PDB entry 7TYR | electron microscopy, 3.33 A resolution | chains A and C

Chain A:
Name: DNA-dependent protein kinase catalytic subunit
Organism: Homo sapiens
Notes: EC 2.7.11.1
Reference sequence: P78527 (PRKDC_HUMAN); residues 1-4128 here = UniProt positions 1-4128
Amino-acid sequence (4128 residues; numbered 1 to 4128; the number before each row is that of its first residue):
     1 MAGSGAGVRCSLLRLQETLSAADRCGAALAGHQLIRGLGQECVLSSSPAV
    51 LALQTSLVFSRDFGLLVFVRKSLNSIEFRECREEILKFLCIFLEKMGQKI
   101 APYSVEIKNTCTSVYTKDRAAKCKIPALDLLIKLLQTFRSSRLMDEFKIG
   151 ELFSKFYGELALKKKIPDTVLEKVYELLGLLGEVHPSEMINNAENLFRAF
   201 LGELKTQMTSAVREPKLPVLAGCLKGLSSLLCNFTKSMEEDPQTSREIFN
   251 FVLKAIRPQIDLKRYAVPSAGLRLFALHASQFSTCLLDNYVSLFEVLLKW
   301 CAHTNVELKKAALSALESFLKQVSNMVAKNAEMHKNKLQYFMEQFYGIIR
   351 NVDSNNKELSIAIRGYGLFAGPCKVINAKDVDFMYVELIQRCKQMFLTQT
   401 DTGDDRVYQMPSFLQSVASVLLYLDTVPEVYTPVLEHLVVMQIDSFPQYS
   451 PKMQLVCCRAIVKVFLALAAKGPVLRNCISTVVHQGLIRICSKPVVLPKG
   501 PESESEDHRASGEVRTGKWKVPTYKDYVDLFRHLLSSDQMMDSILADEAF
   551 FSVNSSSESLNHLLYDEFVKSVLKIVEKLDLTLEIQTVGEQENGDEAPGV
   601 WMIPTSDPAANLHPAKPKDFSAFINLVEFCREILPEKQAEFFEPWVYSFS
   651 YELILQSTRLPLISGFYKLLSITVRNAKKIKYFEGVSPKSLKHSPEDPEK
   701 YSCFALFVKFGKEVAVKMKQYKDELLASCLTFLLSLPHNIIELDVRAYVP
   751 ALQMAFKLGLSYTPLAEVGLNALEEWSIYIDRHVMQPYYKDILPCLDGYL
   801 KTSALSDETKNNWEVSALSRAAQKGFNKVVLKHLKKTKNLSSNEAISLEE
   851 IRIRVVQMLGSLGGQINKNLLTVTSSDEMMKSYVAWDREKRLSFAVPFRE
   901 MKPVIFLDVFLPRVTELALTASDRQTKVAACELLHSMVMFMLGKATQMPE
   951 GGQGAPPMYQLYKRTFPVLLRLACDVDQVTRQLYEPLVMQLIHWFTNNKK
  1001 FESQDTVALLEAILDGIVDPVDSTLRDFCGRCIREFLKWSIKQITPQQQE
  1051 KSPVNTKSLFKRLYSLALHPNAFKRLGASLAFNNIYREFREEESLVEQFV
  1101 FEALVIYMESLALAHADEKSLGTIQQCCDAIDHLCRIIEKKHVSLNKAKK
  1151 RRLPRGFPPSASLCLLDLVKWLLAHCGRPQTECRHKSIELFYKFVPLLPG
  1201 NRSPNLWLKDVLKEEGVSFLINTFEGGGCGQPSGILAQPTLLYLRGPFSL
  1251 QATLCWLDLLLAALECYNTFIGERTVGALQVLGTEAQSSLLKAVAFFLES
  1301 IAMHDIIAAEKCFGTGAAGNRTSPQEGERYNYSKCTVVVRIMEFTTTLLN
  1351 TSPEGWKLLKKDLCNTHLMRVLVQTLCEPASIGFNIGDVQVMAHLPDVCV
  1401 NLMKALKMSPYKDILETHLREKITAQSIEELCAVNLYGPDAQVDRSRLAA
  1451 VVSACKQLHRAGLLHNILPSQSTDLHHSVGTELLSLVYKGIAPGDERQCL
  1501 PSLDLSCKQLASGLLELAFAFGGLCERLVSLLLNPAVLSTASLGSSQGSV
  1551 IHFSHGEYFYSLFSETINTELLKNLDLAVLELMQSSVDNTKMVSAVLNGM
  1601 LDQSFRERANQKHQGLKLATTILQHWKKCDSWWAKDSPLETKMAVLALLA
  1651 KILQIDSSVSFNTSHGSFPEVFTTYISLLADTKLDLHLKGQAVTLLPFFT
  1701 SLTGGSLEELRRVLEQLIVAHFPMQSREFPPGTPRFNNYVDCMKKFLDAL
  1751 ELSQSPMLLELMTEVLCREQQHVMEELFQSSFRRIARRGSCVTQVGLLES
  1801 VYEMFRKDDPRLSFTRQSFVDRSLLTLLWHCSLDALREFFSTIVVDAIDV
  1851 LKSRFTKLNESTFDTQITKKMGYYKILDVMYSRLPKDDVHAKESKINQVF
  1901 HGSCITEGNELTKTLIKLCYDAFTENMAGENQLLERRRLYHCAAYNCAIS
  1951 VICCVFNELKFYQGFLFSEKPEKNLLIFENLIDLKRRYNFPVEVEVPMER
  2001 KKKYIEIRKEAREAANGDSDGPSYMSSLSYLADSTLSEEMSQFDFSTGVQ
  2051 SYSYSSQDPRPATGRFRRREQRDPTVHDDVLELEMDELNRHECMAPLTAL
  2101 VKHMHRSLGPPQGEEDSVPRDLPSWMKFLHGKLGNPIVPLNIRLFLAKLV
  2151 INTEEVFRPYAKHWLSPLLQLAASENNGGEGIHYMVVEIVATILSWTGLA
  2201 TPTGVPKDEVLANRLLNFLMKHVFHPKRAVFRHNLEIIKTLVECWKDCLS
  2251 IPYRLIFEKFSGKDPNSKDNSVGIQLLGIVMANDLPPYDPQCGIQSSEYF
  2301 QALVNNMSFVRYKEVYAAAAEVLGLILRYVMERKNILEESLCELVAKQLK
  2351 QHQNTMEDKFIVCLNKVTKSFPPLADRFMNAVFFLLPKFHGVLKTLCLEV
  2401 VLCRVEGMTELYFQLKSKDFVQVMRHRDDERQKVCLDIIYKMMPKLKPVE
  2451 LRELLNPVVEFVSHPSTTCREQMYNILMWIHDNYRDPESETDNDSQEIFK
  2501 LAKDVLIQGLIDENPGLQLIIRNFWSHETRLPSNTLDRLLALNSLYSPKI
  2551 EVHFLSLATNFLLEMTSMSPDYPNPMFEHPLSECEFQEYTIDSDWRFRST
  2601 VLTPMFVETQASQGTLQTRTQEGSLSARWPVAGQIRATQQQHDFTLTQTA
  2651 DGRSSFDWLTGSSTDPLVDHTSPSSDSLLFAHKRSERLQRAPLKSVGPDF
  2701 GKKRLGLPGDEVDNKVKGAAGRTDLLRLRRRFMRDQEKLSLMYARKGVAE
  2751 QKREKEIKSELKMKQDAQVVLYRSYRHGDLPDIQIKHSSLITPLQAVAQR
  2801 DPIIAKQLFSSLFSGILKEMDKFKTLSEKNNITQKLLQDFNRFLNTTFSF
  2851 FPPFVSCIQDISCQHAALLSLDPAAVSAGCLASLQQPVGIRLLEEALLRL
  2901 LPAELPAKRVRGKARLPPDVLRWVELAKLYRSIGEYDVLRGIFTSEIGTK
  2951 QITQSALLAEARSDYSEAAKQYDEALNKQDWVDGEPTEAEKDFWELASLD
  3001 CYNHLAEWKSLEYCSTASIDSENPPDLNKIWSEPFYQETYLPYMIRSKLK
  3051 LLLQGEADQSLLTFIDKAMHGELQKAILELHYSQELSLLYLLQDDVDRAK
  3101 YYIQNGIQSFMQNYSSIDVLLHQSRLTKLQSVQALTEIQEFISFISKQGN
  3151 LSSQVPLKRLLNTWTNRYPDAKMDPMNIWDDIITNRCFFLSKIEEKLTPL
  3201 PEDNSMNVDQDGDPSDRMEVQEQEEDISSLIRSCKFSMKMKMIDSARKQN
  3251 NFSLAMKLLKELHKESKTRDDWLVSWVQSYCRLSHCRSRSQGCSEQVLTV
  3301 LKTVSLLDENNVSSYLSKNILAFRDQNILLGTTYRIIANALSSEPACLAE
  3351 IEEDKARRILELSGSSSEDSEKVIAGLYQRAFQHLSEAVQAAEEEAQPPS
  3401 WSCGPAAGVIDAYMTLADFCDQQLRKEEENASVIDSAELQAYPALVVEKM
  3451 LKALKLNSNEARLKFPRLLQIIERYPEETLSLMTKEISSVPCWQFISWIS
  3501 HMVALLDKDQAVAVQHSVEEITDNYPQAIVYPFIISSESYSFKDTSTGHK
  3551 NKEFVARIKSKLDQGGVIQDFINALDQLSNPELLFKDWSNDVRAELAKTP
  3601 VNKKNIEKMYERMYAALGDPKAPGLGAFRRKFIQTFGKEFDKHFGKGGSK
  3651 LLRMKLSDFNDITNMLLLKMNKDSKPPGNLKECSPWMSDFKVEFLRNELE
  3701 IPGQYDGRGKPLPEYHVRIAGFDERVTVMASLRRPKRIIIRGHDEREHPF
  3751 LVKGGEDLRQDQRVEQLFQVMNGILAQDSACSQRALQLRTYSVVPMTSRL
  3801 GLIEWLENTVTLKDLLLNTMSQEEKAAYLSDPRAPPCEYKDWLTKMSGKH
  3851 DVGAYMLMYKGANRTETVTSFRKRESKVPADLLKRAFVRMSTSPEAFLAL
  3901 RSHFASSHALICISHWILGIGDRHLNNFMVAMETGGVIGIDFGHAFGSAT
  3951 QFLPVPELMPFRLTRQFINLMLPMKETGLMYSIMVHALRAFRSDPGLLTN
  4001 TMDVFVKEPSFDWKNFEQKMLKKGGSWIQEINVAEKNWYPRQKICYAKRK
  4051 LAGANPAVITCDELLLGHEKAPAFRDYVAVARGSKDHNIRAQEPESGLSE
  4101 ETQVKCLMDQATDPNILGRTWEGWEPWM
Unresolved in the structure: 806-844, 1992-2015, 2071-2079, 2609-2759
Disulfide bonds: C1942-C2093
Swiss-Prot annotation at these positions:
  - region: L1503 to L1538 (Interaction with C1D), E2737 to Q2765 (May split the end of the DNA molecule, with the two strands separating around the region), V3728 to R3734 (G-loop), G3919 to N3927 (Catalytic loop), G3939 to T3964 (Activation loop)
  - site: D2020, G2021 (Cleavage)
  - modified residue: K117 (N6-acetyllysine), S511 (Phosphoserine), S687 (Phosphoserine), K828 (N6-acetyllysine), S841 (Phosphoserine), S893 (Phosphoserine), S1065 (Phosphoserine), K1209 (N6-acetyllysine), K1970 (N6-acetyllysine), S2056 (Phosphoserine), K2259 (N6-acetyllysine), T2535 (Phosphothreonine), T2609 (Phosphothreonine), S2612 (Phosphoserine), T2638 (Phosphothreonine), T2647 (Phosphothreonine), S2789 (Phosphoserine), S3205 (Phosphoserine), K3241 (N6-acetyllysine), K3260 (N6-acetyllysine) and 6 more in UniProt
  - natural variant: K263 (K263N: In a lung adenocarcinoma sample), G500 (G500S: In a metastatic melanoma sample), R1136 (R1136H: In a colorectal adenocarcinoma sample), R1447 (R1447M: In a lung squamous cell carcinoma sample), A1680 (A1680V: In a metastatic melanoma sample), S2810 (S2810N: In a metastatic melanoma sample), G2941 (G2941A: In a lung neuroendocrine carcinoma sample), L3062 (L3062R: In IMD26), A3574 (A3574V: In IMD26)
  - mutagenesis: L1510 (L1510P: Loss of interaction with C1D), E1516 to L1517 (Loss of interaction with C1D), T2609 (T2609A: Leads to radiation sensitivity and impaired DSB joining. Gives rise to reduced phosphorylation; when associated with A-2612), S2612 (S2612A: Reduced phosphorylation; when associated with A-2609), T2638 (T2638A: Alleviates phosphorylation, leaves a fully active enzyme with compromised cellular resistance to ionizing radiation without affecting DNA end joining; when associated with A-2647), T2647 (T2647A: Alleviates phosphorylation, leaves a fully active enzyme with compromised cellular resistance to ionizing radiation without affecting DNA end joining; when associated with A-2638)
From the paper describing this entry:
  - contacts within the chain: F1605-F2045 (pi stacking), K1651-F2045 (cation-pi contact)
  - post-translational modification sites: S56, S72, S3205, T3950 (citing earlier work)
  - disease-associated variants - L3062R (5- to 10-fold): decreased binding to Protein artemis (chain C) (citing earlier work)

Chain C:
Name: Protein artemis
Organism: Homo sapiens
Notes: EC 3.1.-.-
Reference sequence: Q96SD1 (DCR1C_HUMAN); residue numbers follow UniProt; this construct covers 1-692
Amino-acid sequence (707 residues; numbered 1 to 707; the number before each row is that of its first residue):
     1 MSSFEGQMAEYPTISIDRFDRENLRARAYFLSHCHKDHMKGLRAPTLKRR
    51 LECSLKVYLYCSPVTKELLLTSPKYRFWKKRIISIEIETPTQISLVDEAS
   101 GEKEEIVVTLLPAGHCPGSVMFLFQGNNGTVLYTGDFRLAQGEAARMELL
   151 HSGGRVKDIQSVYLDTTFCDPRFYQIPSREECLSGVLELVRSWITRSPYH
   201 VVWLNCKAAYGYEYLFTNLSEELGVQVHVNKLDMFRNMPEILHHLTTDRN
   251 TQIHACRHPKAEEYFQWSKLPCGITSRNRIPLHIISIKPSTMWFGERSRK
   301 TNVIVRTGESSYRACFSFHSSYSEIKDFLSYLCPVNAYPNVIPVGTTMDK
   351 VVEILKPLCRSSQSTEPKYKPLGKLKRARTVHRDSEEEDDYLFDDPLPIP
   401 LRHKVPYPETFHPEVFSMTAVSEKQPEKLRQTPGCCRAECMQSSRFTNFV
   451 DCEESNSESEEEVGIPASLQGDLGSVLHLQKADGDVPQWEVFFKRNDEIT
   501 DESLENFPSSTVAGGSQSPKLFSDSDGESTHISSQNSSQSTHITEQGSQG
   551 WDSQSDTVLLSSQERNSGDITSLDKADYRPTIKENIPASLMEQNVICPKD
   601 TYSDLKSRDKDVTIVPSTGEPTTLSSETHIPEEKSLLNLSTNADSQSSSD
   651 FEVPSTPEAELPKREHLQYLYEKLATGESIAVKKRKCSLLDTENLYFQGH
   701 HHHHHHH
Unresolved in the structure: 1-361, 414-707
Sequence notes: expression tag (693-707)
Swiss-Prot annotation at these positions:
  - modified residue: T380 (Phosphothreonine), S385 (Phosphoserine), S645 (Phosphoserine)
  - natural variant: H35 (H35D: In OS), G118 (G118V: In RSSCID), G135 (G135E: In RSSCID)
  - mutagenesis: D17 (D17N/A: Abolishes PRKDC-dependent endonuclease activity and V(D)J recombination), H33 (H33A: Abolishes PRKDC-dependent endonuclease activity and V(D)J recombination), H35 (H35A: Abolishes PRKDC-dependent endonuclease activity and V(D)J recombination), D37 (D37N/A: Abolishes PRKDC-dependent endonuclease activity and V(D)J recombination), H38 (H38A: Reduces PRKDC-dependent endonuclease activity, although V(D)J recombination is largely normal), H115 (H115A: Abolishes PRKDC-dependent endonuclease activity and V(D)J recombination), D136 (D136N/A: Abolishes PRKDC-dependent endonuclease activity and V(D)J recombination), D165 (D165N/A: Abolishes PRKDC-dependent endonuclease activity and V(D)J recombination), H319 (H319A: Abolishes PRKDC-dependent endonuclease activity and V(D)J recombination), S516 (S516A: Reduced IR induced phosphorylation; when associated with A-534; A-538; A-548; A-553; A-561 and A-562), S534 (S534A: Reduced IR induced phosphorylation; when associated with A-516; A-538; A-548; A-553; A-561 and A-562), S538 (S538A: Reduced IR induced phosphorylation; when associated with A-516; A-534; A-548; A-553; A-561 and A-562), 4 further mutagenesis entries in UniProt
From the paper describing this entry:
  - post-translational modification sites: S385 (citing earlier work)

Chain A / chain C interface:
Pairs across the interface (54):
  K2970(A) - P400(C)
  D2973(A) - K404(C)  salt bridge
  L2976(A) - K404(C)
  N2977(A) - H403(C)  hydrogen bond
  Y3002(A) - I399(C)  hydrophobic
  Y3002(A) - R402(C)
  E3007(A) - I399(C)
  S3010(A) - R402(C)
  Y3013(A) - R402(C)
  Y3013(A) - H403(C)
  Y3013(A) - K404(C)  hydrogen bond (side chain-backbone)
  C3014(A) - R402(C)
  C3014(A) - K404(C)
  A3017(A) - K404(C)
  S3018(A) - P406(C)
  S3021(A) - P408(C)
  F3035(A) - P413(C)
  Y3036(A) - T410(C)  hydrogen bond
  Y3036(A) - P413(C)  hydrophobic
  A3057(A) - R379(C)
  Q3059(A) - G373(C)  hydrogen bond (side chain-backbone)
  Q3059(A) - K374(C)
  Q3059(A) - L375(C)
  L3062(A) - L375(C)  hydrophobic
  D3066(A) - L372(C)
  Y3090(A) - Y369(C)  hydrogen bond (side chain-backbone)
  Y3090(A) - K370(C)
  Y3090(A) - L372(C)  hydrophobic
  L3092(A) - R377(C)
  Q3093(A) - L372(C)
  Q3093(A) - K374(C)  hydrogen bond (side chain-backbone)
  Q3093(A) - L375(C)
  Q3093(A) - R377(C)  hydrogen bond (backbone-side chain)
  D3094(A) - R377(C)  salt bridge
  D3095(A) - K370(C)  salt bridge
  D3095(A) - L372(C)
  R3098(A) - K368(C)  hydrogen bond (side chain-backbone)
  R3098(A) - Y369(C)  hydrogen bond (side chain-backbone)
  R3098(A) - K370(C)
  M3256(A) - P396(C)
  K3260(A) - D389(C)
  K3260(A) - D395(C)  salt bridge
  H3263(A) - D389(C)
  H3263(A) - D390(C)  salt bridge
  H3263(A) - Y391(C)
  K3264(A) - S385(C)
  K3264(A) - E388(C)
  K3264(A) - D389(C)  hydrogen bond (backbone-side chain)
  K3267(A) - D390(C)  salt bridge
  W3276(A) - D394(C)
  Y3280(A) - D394(C)  hydrogen bond (side chain-backbone)
  K3302(A) - F393(C)  hydrogen bond (side chain-backbone)
  K3302(A) - D394(C)  hydrogen bond (side chain-backbone)
  L3306(A) - D394(C)
Also at the interface, not in a pair above, chain A (42 interface residues in all): S2966, S2998, K3009, I3019, D3020, K3029, E3033, H3070, R3287
Also at the interface, not in a pair above, chain C (32 interface residues in all): P371, T380, D384, E409, H412
Interface features reported in the paper:
  - residue pairs: N2977(A)-H403(C) (hydrogen bond), L3062(A)-L372(C) (hydrophobic contact), L3062(A)-L375(C) (hydrophobic contact)
  - interface residues, chain A: D2973(A), N2977(A), Y3013(A), K3260(A), K3264(A), K3302(A)
  - interface residues, chain C: K368(C), D389(C), L401(C)

In short:
42 residues of chain A and 32 residues of chain C are in contact, with 13 hydrogen bonds and 6 salt bridges.
Polar pairs include D2973(A)-K404(C), D3094(A)-R377(C) and D3095(A)-K370(C). The paper describes a hydrogen
bond between N2977(A) and H403(C); hydrophobic contacts between L3062(A) and L372(C) and L3062(A) and L375(C).
The paper reports that L3062R of chain A reduces binding to Protein artemis (chain C); interface residues
D2973(A), N2977(A) and K368(C) among others.
Here chain A is DNA-dependent protein kinase catalytic subunit and chain C is Protein artemis, both from Homo
sapiens. Entry 7TYR (Cryo-EM structure of the basal state of the Artemis:DNA-PKcs complex (see COMPND 13/14))
was determined by electron microscopy.
